6LA2 - chains g and c of the 38 polymer chains in the assembly; structure by X-ray diffraction, 3.89 A resolution.

[Chain g]
Protein: Histone H2A type 1-B/E
Organism: Homo sapiens
Reference sequence: P04908 (H2A1B_HUMAN); residues 0-129 here correspond to UniProt positions 1-130 (UniProt number = residue number + 1)
Sequence (130 residues; row label = number of the first residue in the row; numbering starts at 0):
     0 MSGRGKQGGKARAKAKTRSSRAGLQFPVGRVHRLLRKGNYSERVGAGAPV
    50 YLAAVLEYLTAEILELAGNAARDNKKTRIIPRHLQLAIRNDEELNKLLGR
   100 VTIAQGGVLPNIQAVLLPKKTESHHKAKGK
Not modelled in the structure: 0-10, 120-129
Curated features (UniProtKB/Swiss-Prot):
  - modified residue: Ser-1 (N-acetylserine), Arg-3 (Citrulline), Lys-5 (N6-(2-hydroxyisobutyryl)lysine), Lys-9 (N6-(2-hydroxyisobutyryl)lysine), Lys-13 (N6-(beta-hydroxybutyryl)lysine), Lys-36 (N6-(2-hydroxyisobutyryl)lysine), Lys-74 (N6-(2-hydroxyisobutyryl)lysine), Lys-75 (N6-(2-hydroxyisobutyryl)lysine), Lys-95 (N6-(2-hydroxyisobutyryl)lysine), Gln-104 (N5-methylglutamine), Lys-118 (N6-(2-hydroxyisobutyryl)lysine), Lys-119 (N6-crotonyllysine), Thr-120 (Phosphothreonine), Lys-125 (N6-crotonyllysine)
  - cross-link (Glycyl lysine isopeptide (Lys-Gly)): Lys-13 (interchain with G-Cter in ubiquitin), Lys-15 (interchain with G-Cter in ubiquitin), Lys-119 (interchain with G-Cter in ubiquitin)

[Chain c]
Molecule: 343-nt DNA strand
Organism: other sequences
Sequence (343 nucleotides; row label = number of the first residue in the row):
     1 CGCTGAAAAAAAACGCATCCCGGTGCCGAGGCCGCTCAATTGGTCGTAGA
    51 CAGCTCTAGCACCGCTTAAACGCACGTACGCGCTGTCTACCGCGTTTTAA
   101 CCGCCACTAGAAGCGCTTACTAGTCTCCAGGCACGTGTGAGACCGGCACA
   151 TGAAAAAAAAAAGCATGCTCGAGTATGAAAAAAAAAACGCATCCCGGTGC
   201 CGAGGCCGCTCAATTGGTCGTAGACAGCTCTAGCACCGCTTAAACGCACG
   251 TACGCGCTGTCTACCGCGTTTTAACCGCCACTAGAAGCGCTTACTAGTCT
   301 CCAGGCACGTGTGAGACCGGCACATGAAAAAAAACAGCGGTAC

[Interface between chain g and chain c]
Contacting residue pairs (21):
  Arg-11(g) with DT126(c), base contact; DC127(c), hydrogen bond to the sugar
  Lys-13(g) with DA129(c), salt bridge to the phosphate
  Thr-16(g) with DG130(c), sugar contact
  Arg-29(g) with DG131(c), hydrogen bond to the phosphate; DC132(c), salt bridge to the phosphate
  His-31(g) with DA122(c), salt bridge to the phosphate
  Arg-35(g) with DA122(c), phosphate contact
  Arg-42(g) with DT121(c), hydrogen bond to the sugar; DA122(c), phosphate contact
  Val-43(g) with DT121(c), phosphate contact; DA122(c), hydrogen bond to the phosphate
  Gly-44(g) with DT121(c), phosphate contact
  Ala-45(g) with DT121(c), hydrogen bond to the phosphate
  Lys-75(g) with DG141(c), phosphate contact; DA142(c), salt bridge to the phosphate
  Thr-76(g) with DA140(c), phosphate contact; DG141(c), hydrogen bond to the phosphate
  Arg-77(g) with DA140(c), hydrogen bond to the sugar; DG141(c), hydrogen bond to the phosphate
  Lys-119(g) with DG152(c), salt bridge to the phosphate
Other interface residues (no listed pair), chain g (17 interface residues in all): Pro-26, Glu-41, Lys-74
Other interface residues (no listed pair), chain c (13 interface residues in all): DC128

[Overview]
Chain g and chain c form an interface of 17 and 13 residues respectively, with 8 hydrogen bonds and 5 salt
bridges. Among the polar pairs are Arg-11(g)/DC127(c), Arg-42(g)/DT121(c) and Arg-77(g)/DA140(c).
Chain g is Histone H2A type 1-B/E (Homo sapiens) and chain c is a 343-nt DNA strand (other sequences); the
structure, 343 bp di-nucleosome harboring cohesive DNA termini assembled with linker histone H1.0, was
determined by X-ray diffraction together with 7COW, 6LER, 6L9Z and 6LAB from the same study.
